1RYP - chains O and P of the 28 polymer chains in the assembly; structure by X-ray diffraction, 1.90 A resolution.

== Chain O ==
Name: 20S proteasome
Organism: Saccharomyces cerevisiae
Notes: EC 3.4.99.46; engineered mutation(s): CHAINS H, V, T1A, CHAIN L, Z, K33R
Reference sequence: P21243 (PSA6_YEAST); numbering as in UniProt (aligned over 10-252)
Sequence (243 residues; row label = number of the first residue in the row):
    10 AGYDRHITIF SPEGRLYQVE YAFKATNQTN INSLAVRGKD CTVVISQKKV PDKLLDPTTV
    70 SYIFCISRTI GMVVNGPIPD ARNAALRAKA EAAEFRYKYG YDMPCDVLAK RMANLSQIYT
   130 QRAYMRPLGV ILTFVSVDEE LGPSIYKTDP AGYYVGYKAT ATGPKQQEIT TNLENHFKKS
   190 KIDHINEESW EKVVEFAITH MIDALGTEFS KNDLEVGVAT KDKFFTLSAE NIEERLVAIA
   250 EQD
Bound ions: Mg2+ site 1: Thr17, Tyr128, Arg131, Met134; Mg2+ site 2 near Ala132 (its only coordinating residue here)

== Chain P ==
Name: 20S proteasome
Organism: Saccharomyces cerevisiae
Notes: EC 3.4.99.46; engineered mutation(s): CHAINS H, V, T1A, CHAIN L, Z, K33R
Reference sequence: P23639 (PSA2_YEAST); residues 1-250 here = UniProt positions 1-250
Sequence (250 residues; row label = number of the first residue in the row):
     1 MTDRYSFSLT TFSPSGKLGQ IDYALTAVKQ GVTSLGIKAT NGVVIATEKK SSSPLAMSET
    61 LSKVSLLTPD IGAVYSGMGP DYRVLVDKSR KVAHTSYKRI YGEYPPTKLL VSEVAKIMQE
   121 ATQSGGVRPF GVSLLIAGHD EFNGFSLYQV DPSGSYFPWK ATAIGKGSVA AKTFLEKRWN
   181 DELELEDAIH IALLTLKESV EGEFNGDTIE LAIIGDENPD LLGYTGIPTD KGPRFRKLTS
   241 QEINDRLEAL
Swiss-Prot annotation at these positions:
  - cross-link: Lys108 (Glycyl lysine isopeptide (Lys-Gly) (interchain with G-Cter in ubiquitin))

== Interface between chain O and chain P ==
Pairs across the interface - 63 pairs, chain O then chain P:
  Ile16(O) with Tyr5(P)
  Thr17(O) with Arg128(P)
  Ile18(O) with Leu9(P), hydrophobic; Gln20(P)
  Phe19(O) with Gln20(P), hydrogen bond (backbone-side chain); Tyr23(P); Ala24(P), hydrophobic; Met78(P), hydrophobic; Arg128(P); Pro129(P); Gly131(P)
  Ser20(O) with Tyr23(P)
  Pro21(O) with Tyr23(P), hydrophobic
  Glu22(O) with Thr26(P)
  Gly23(O) with Tyr23(P); Ala27(P)
  Leu25(O) with Met78(P), hydrophobic; Arg128(P)
  Lys119(O) with Asp87(P), salt bridge
  Ala122(O) with Arg83(P)
  Asn123(O) with Arg83(P); Val84(P); Asp87(P)
  Gln126(O) with Pro80(P); Asp81(P); Val84(P)
  Thr129(O) with Arg128(P), hydrogen bond (backbone-side chain)
  Gln130(O) with Val127(P); Arg128(P), hydrogen bond (backbone-backbone); Pro129(P); Phe130(P)
  Arg131(O) with Asp3(P), salt bridge; Gly125(P); Gly126(P); Val127(P)
  Ala132(O) with Tyr5(P), hydrophobic; Leu9(P), hydrophobic; Gly126(P), hydrogen bond (backbone-backbone)
  Tyr133(O) with Asp3(P); Tyr5(P), hydrophobic
  Tyr155(O) with Met57(P); Thr60(P)
  Ala160(O) with Pro80(P)
  Gly161(O) with Pro80(P); Arg83(P), hydrogen bond (backbone-side chain)
  Tyr162(O) with Pro80(P)
  Tyr163(O) with Arg83(P)
  Val164(O) with Met57(P); Thr60(P)
  Gly165(O) with Ala56(P); Met57(P), hydrogen bond (backbone-backbone); Thr60(P), hydrogen bond (backbone-side chain)
  Tyr166(O) with Leu55(P); Ala56(P), hydrophobic; Met57(P)
  Lys167(O) with Pro54(P); Leu55(P), hydrogen bond (backbone-backbone); Met57(P)
  Ala168(O) with Leu55(P)
  Glu183(O) with Ser53(P); Pro54(P); Leu55(P)
  Phe186(O) with Leu55(P), hydrophobic
Interface residues without a listed pair, chain O (33 interface residues in all): Arg46, Thr179, Leu182
Interface residues without a listed pair, chain P (31 interface residues in all): Thr2, Gln30, Leu61, Ala121

== Overview ==
The interface between chain O and chain P involves 33 residues on one side and 31 on the other, with 8
hydrogen bonds and 2 salt bridges. Polar contacts include Lys119(O)-Asp87(P), Arg131(O)-Asp3(P) and
Phe19(O)-Gln20(P). Thr17(O), Tyr128(O), Arg131(O) and Met134(O) form the Mg2+ site 1.
Chain O is 20S proteasome and chain P is 20S proteasome, both from Saccharomyces cerevisiae; the structure,
Crystal structure of the 20S proteasome from yeast at 2.4 angstroms resolution, was determined by X-ray
diffraction.
